PDB entry 8R3G | electron microscopy, 4.40 A resolution (low resolution: residue-level contacts below are approximate; hydrogen-bond / salt-bridge calls are withheld) | chains C and A of the 6 polymer chains in the assembly

[Chain C (and A)]
Protein: Central glycolytic genes regulator
From: Bacillus subtilis
Notes: chain A of this document is another copy of the same molecule, construct and numbering; everything in this record applies to it too
UniProt: O32253 (CGGR_BACSU); numbering as in UniProt (aligned over 1-340)
Sequence (346 residues; numbered -5 to 340; the number before each row is that of its first residue; numbers below 1 keep their minus sign (Gly-5 is residue -5)):
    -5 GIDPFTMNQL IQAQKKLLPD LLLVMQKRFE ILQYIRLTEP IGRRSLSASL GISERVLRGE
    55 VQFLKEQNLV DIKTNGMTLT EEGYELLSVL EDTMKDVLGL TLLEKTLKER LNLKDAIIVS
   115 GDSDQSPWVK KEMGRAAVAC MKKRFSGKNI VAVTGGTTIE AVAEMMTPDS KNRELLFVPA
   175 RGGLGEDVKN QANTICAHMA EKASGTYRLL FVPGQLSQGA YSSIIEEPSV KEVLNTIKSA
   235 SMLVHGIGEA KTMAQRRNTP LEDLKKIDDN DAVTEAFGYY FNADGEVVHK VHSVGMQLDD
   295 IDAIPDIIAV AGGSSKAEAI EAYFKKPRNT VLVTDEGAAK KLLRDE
Not modelled in the structure: -5 to 0, 180-182, 339-340
Modified / non-standard residues: Mse1, Mse19, Mse71, Mse88, Mse127, Mse135, Mse159, Mse160, Mse193, Mse236, Mse247, Mse290 (selenomethionine; parent Met)
Construct notes: expression tag (-5 to 0)
Curated features (UniProtKB/Swiss-Prot):
  - DNA-binding region: Arg37 to Gln56 (H-T-H motif)
  - binding site (beta-D-fructose 1,6-bisphosphate): Gly149 to Thr152, Arg175, Gln185, Arg250, Arg251, Glu269, Lys310
What the authors report for this chain:
  - binding site for operator DNA: Arg37, Arg38, Arg52
  - binding site for operator DNA: Arg49

[How chain C and chain A interact]
Contacting residue pairs (20; chain C residue first):
  Lys183(C) - Ala191(A)
  Lys183(C) - Glu195(A)
  Lys183(C) - Tyr201(A)
  Ala191(C) - Lys183(A)
  Glu195(C) - Lys183(A)
  Tyr201(C) - Lys183(A)
  Leu204(C) - Val206(A)
  Phe205(C) - Phe205(A)
  Phe205(C) - Val206(A)
  Val206(C) - Phe205(A)
  Leu210(C) - Ser217(A)
  Leu210(C) - Ile218(A)
  Leu210(C) - Glu221(A)
  Ala214(C) - Ser217(A)
  Ser217(C) - Leu210(A)
  Ser217(C) - Ala214(A)
  Ile218(C) - Leu210(A)
  Glu221(C) - Leu210(A)
  Ser223(C) - Asn252(A)
  Asn252(C) - Ser223(A)
Other interface residues (no listed pair), chain C (15 interface residues in all): Gln209
Other interface residues (no listed pair), chain A (16 interface residues in all): Leu204, Gln209, Ser211

[In short]
15 residues of chain C face 16 of chain A across their interface. UniProt lists 10 beta-D-fructose
1,6-bisphosphate-binding residues on chain C. From the paper: a binding site for operator DNA at Arg37(C),
Arg38(C) and Arg52(C) among others.
Both chains are Central glycolytic genes regulator (Bacillus subtilis). Entry 8R3G (Central glycolytic genes
regulator (CggR) bound to DNA operator) was determined by electron microscopy, deposited together with 8R7Y.
